Entry 3A3X (X-ray diffraction, 1.70 A resolution); this record covers chain A.

Chain A:
Molecule: Phosphotriesterase
From: Agrobacterium tumefaciens
Notes: EC 3.1.8.1
UniProt: Q93LD7 (Q93LD7_9RHIZ); residues 36-361 here correspond to UniProt positions 35-360 (UniProt number = residue number - 1)
Chain sequence (329 residues; each row starts with the number of its first residue):
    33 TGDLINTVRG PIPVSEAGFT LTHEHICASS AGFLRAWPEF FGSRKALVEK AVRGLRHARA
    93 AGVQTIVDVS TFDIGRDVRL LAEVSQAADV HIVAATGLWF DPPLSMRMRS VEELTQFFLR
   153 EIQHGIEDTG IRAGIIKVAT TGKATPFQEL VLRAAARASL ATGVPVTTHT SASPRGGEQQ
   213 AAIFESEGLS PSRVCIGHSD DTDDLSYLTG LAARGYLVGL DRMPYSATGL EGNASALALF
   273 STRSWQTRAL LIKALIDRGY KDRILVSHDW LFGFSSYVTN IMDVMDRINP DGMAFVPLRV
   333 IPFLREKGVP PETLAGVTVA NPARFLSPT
Modified positions: Lys169 (lysine nz-carboxylic acid; KCX)
Differences from the reference sequence: expression tag (33-35); engineered mutation Ala60 (Gly59 in Q93LD7), Val80 (Ala79 in Q93LD7), Ala92 (Ser91 in Q93LD7), Gln118 (Arg117 in Q93LD7), Arg185 (Lys184 in Q93LD7), Pro206 (Gln205 in Q93LD7), Gly208 (Asp207 in Q93LD7), Thr260 (Ile259 in Q93LD7), Ser273 (Gly272 in Q93LD7)
Ion coordination: Co2+ site 1: His55, His57, Lys169, Asp301; Co2+ site 2: Lys169, His201, His230
From the paper describing this entry:
  - conformationally variable residues (loop rearrangement, side-chain flip): Phe132, Ala171 to Lys175, Arg254, Tyr257, Ser258 to Thr274
  - mutagenesis - G60A/A80V/R118Q/K185R/Q206P/D208G/I260T/G273S: decreased catalytic activity on paraoxon
  - mutagenesis - K185R/D208G/N265D/T274N: increased catalytic activity on paraoxon

In short:
His55, His57, Lys169 and Asp301 coordinate Co2+ site 1. Lys169, His201 and His230 form the Co2+ site 2. The
paper reports that G60A/A80V/R118Q/K185R/Q206P/D208G/I260T/G273S reduce catalytic activity on paraoxon;
conformational variability at Phe132, Ala171 and Arg254 among others.
Chain A is Phosphotriesterase (Agrobacterium tumefaciens); the structure, Structure of OpdA mutant
(G60A/A80V/R118Q/K185R/Q206P/D208G/I260T/G273S), was determined by X-ray diffraction (same publication as 3A3W
and 3A4J).
